Entry 8KG8 (electron microscopy, 4.23 A resolution (low resolution: residue-level contacts below are approximate; hydrogen-bond / salt-bridge calls are withheld)); this record covers chains 3 and 7 of the 18 polymer chains in the assembly.

== Chain 3 ==
Protein: DNA replication licensing factor MCM3
From: Saccharomyces cerevisiae S288C
Notes: EC 3.6.4.12
Reference sequence: P24279 (MCM3_YEAST); residues 1-971 here = UniProt positions 1-971
Amino-acid sequence (971 residues; each row starts with the number of its first residue):
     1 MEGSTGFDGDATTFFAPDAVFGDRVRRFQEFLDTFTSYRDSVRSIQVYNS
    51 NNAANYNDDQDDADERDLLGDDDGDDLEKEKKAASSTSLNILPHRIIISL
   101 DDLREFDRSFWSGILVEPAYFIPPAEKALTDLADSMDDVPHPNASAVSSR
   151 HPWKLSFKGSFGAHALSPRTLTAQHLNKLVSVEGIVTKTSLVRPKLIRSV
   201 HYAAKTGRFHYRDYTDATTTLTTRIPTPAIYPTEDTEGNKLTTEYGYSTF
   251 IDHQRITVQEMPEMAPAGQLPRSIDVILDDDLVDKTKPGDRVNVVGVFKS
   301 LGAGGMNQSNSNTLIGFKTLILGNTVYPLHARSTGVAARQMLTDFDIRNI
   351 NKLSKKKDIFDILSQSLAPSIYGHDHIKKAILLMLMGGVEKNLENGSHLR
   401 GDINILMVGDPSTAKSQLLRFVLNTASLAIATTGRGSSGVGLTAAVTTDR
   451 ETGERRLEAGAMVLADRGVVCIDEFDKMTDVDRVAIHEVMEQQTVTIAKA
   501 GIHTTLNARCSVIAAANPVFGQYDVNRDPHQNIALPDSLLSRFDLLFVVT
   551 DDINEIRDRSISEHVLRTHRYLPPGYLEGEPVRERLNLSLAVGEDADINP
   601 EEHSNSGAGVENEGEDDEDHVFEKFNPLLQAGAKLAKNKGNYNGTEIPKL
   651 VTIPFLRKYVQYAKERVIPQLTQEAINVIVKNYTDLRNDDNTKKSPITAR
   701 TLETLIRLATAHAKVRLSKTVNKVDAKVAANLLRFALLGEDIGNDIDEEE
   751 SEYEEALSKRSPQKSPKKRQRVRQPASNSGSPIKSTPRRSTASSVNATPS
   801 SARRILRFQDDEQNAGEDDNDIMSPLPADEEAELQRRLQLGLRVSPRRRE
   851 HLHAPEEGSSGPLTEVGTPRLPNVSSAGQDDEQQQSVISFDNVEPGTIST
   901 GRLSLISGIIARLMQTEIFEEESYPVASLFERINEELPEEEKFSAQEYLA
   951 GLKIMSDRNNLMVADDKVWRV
Unresolved in the structure: 1-17, 56-85, 596-644, 742-971
Small-molecule neighbours:
  - ADP (adenosine-5'-diphosphate): Ser-370, Ile-371, Tyr-372, His-374, Asp-410, Pro-411, Ser-412, Thr-413, Ala-414, Lys-415, Ser-416, Gln-417, Ile-561, Val-565
  - ATP-gamma-S (AGS; phosphothiophosphoric acid-adenylate ester): Ser-538, Arg-542, Ala-699, Arg-700, Glu-703
UniProt features mapped onto this chain:
  - motif: Ser-541 to Asp-544 (Arginine finger)
  - binding site (ATP): Gly-409 to Ser-416
  - modified residue: Ser-761 (Phosphoserine), Ser-777 (Phosphoserine), Ser-781 (Phosphoserine), Thr-868 (Phosphothreonine)
  - mutagenesis: Lys-415 (K415A: No effect on MCM2-7 complex helicase activity. Loss of MCM2-7 complex helicase activity; when associated with MCM5 A-422. Reduces MCM2-7 complex helicase activity ...)

== Chain 7 ==
Protein: DNA replication licensing factor MCM7
From: Saccharomyces cerevisiae S288C
Notes: EC 3.6.4.12
Reference sequence: P38132 (MCM7_YEAST); residue numbers follow UniProt; this construct covers 1-845
Amino-acid sequence (845 residues; row label = number of the first residue in the row):
     1 MSAALPSIQLPVDYNNLFNEITDFLVTFKQDTLSSDATRNENEDENLDAE
    51 NIEQHLLEKGPKYMAMLQKVANRELNSVIIDLDDILQYQNEKFLQGTQAD
   101 DLVSAIQQNANHFTELFCRAIDNNMPLPTKEIDYKDDVLDVILNQRRLRN
   151 ERMLSDRTNEIRSENLMDTTMDPPSSMNDALREVVEDETELFPPNLTRRY
   201 FLYFKPLSQNCARRYRKKAISSKPLSVRQIKGDFLGQLITVRGIITRVSD
   251 VKPAVEVIAYTCDQCGYEVFQEVNSRTFTPLSECTSEECSQNQTKGQLFM
   301 STRASKFSAFQECKIQELSQQVPVGHIPRSLNIHVNGTLVRSLSPGDIVD
   351 VTGIFLPAPYTGFKALKAGLLTETYLEAQFVRQHKKKFASFSLTSDVEER
   401 VMELITSGDVYNRLAKSIAPEIYGNLDVKKALLLLLVGGVDKRVGDGMKI
   451 RGDINVCLMGDPGVAKSQLLKAICKISPRGVYTTGKGSSGVGLTAAVMKD
   501 PVTDEMILEGGALVLADNGICCIDEFDKMDESDRTAIHEVMEQQTISISK
   551 AGINTTLNARTSILAAANPLYGRYNPRLSPLDNINLPAALLSRFDILFLM
   601 LDIPSRDDDEKLAEHVTYVHMHNKQPDLDFTPVEPSKMREYIAYAKTKRP
   651 VMSEAVNDYVVQAYIRLRQDSKREMDSKFSFGQATPRTLLGIIRLSQALA
   701 KLRLADMVDIDDVEEALRLVRVSKESLYQETNKSKEDESPTTKIFTIIKK
   751 MLQETGKNTLSYENIVKTVRLRGFTMLQLSNCIQEYSYLNVWHLINEGNT
   801 LKFVDDGTMDTDQEDSLVSTPKLAPQTTASANVSAQDSDIDLQDA
Unresolved in the structure: 1-3, 32-58, 158-189, 386-394, 446-449, 488-493, 676-677, 731-845
Metal / ion sites: Zn2+: Cys-262, Cys-284, Cys-289; Mg2+: Ser-467 (together with ATP-gamma-S)
Small-molecule neighbours: ATP-gamma-S (AGS; phosphothiophosphoric acid-adenylate ester): Glu-421, Ile-422, Tyr-423, Asp-461, Pro-462, Gly-463, Val-464, Ala-465, Lys-466, Ser-467, Gln-468, Asp-524, Glu-525, Ala-566, Asn-568, Leu-612
UniProt features mapped onto this chain:
  - motif: Ser-592 to Asp-595 (Arginine finger)
  - binding site (ATP): Tyr-423, Gly-463, Ala-465, Lys-466, Ser-467, Asn-568, Arg-593, Arg-687
  - modified residue: Thr-811 (Phosphothreonine), Ser-819 (Phosphoserine), Ser-838 (Phosphoserine)
  - mutagenesis: Lys-466 (K466A: Loss of MCM2-7 complex helicase activity)

== Interface between chain 3 and chain 7 ==
Contacting residue pairs - 111 pairs, chain 3 then chain 7:
  Asn-52(3) with Lys-217(7)
  Ala-53(3) with Arg-216(7)
  Ala-54(3) with Arg-216(7)
  Asn-55(3) with Arg-213(7); Arg-216(7); Lys-217(7)
  Ser-86(3) with Tyr-215(7); Lys-217(7); Lys-223(7)
  Thr-87(3) with Lys-223(7)
  Ser-88(3) with Lys-217(7); Lys-223(7)
  Leu-89(3) with Lys-217(7); Ile-220(7); Lys-223(7); Leu-225(7); Gln-229(7)
  Ala-144(3) with Leu-10(7); Pro-11(7)
  Val-147(3) with Ile-8(7); Gln-9(7)
  Ser-148(3) with Ile-8(7); Leu-10(7)
  Arg-193(3) with Leu-371(7); Thr-372(7); Glu-373(7)
  Pro-194(3) with Gly-232(7); Thr-372(7); Thr-374(7)
  Lys-195(3) with Leu-370(7); Leu-371(7)
  Leu-196(3) with Leu-370(7)
  Tyr-202(3) with Tyr-14(7)
  Phe-209(3) with Ser-7(7); Ile-8(7); Leu-10(7); Val-12(7)
  His-210(3) with Pro-6(7); Ser-7(7)
  Tyr-211(3) with Pro-6(7); Ser-7(7); Ile-8(7)
  Tyr-214(3) with Leu-370(7)
  Asp-216(3) with Leu-370(7)
  Ala-229(3) with Leu-370(7)
  Pro-232(3) with Leu-5(7)
  Leu-241(3) with Leu-5(7)
  Glu-244(3) with Tyr-14(7); Asn-109(7); His-112(7)
  Tyr-245(3) with Gln-108(7); Asn-109(7); Gly-236(7); Leu-356(7); Pro-357(7)
  Gly-246(3) with Gln-108(7); Leu-235(7); Gly-236(7)
  Tyr-247(3) with Val-12(7); Tyr-14(7); Gln-108(7)
  Phe-250(3) with Gly-232(7); Leu-235(7)
  Asp-252(3) with Lys-231(7); Gly-232(7)
  His-253(3) with Leu-371(7)
  Asp-284(3) with Arg-329(7)
  Lys-287(3) with His-326(7)
  Lys-391(3) with Asn-623(7)
  Leu-393(3) with Val-619(7); Asn-623(7)
  Asn-395(3) with Lys-475(7)
  Leu-399(3) with His-620(7)
  Glu-451(3) with Leu-371(7)
  Thr-452(3) with Tyr-360(7); Glu-373(7)
  Leu-457(3) with Ile-327(7)
  Glu-458(3) with Ile-327(7)
  Ala-459(3) with Ile-327(7)
  Val-463(3) with Gly-325(7)
  Asp-466(3) with Val-324(7); Gly-325(7)
  Arg-467(3) with Val-324(7)
  Val-484(3) with Lys-486(7)
  Gly-501(3) with Arg-247(7); Asp-500(7)
  His-503(3) with Gln-316(7)
  Thr-504(3) with Gln-316(7)
  Leu-506(3) with Pro-328(7)
  Asn-507(3) with Ser-319(7)
  Arg-509(3) with Val-324(7)
  Leu-671(3) with Met-621(7)
  Ile-676(3) with Thr-617(7); Met-621(7)
  Val-680(3) with Ala-613(7); Thr-617(7)
  Tyr-683(3) with Ala-613(7)
  Thr-684(3) with Glu-610(7)
  Asp-685(3) with Arg-606(7)
  Arg-687(3) with Asp-602(7); Pro-604(7); Asp-609(7)
  Asn-688(3) with Pro-604(7); Ser-605(7); Arg-606(7)
  Thr-698(3) with Gly-463(7); Asp-602(7)
  Leu-702(3) with Ala-613(7); Val-616(7)
  Glu-703(3) with His-620(7)
  Ile-706(3) with His-620(7)
Other interface residues (no listed pair), chain 3 (81 interface residues in all): Asn-143, Ser-145, Leu-191, Val-192, Val-200, Arg-208, Thr-215, Thr-227, Glu-234, Thr-236, Arg-455, Leu-464, His-487, Glu-491, His-530, Thr-672, Ala-699
Other interface residues (no listed pair), chain 7 (71 interface residues in all): Ala-105, Asn-111, Arg-228, Asp-233, Thr-246, Gly-369, Pro-462, Tyr-482, Val-502, Asp-524, Glu-525, Tyr-571, Glu-614

== In short ==
Chain 3 and chain 7 form an interface of 81 and 71 residues respectively. ATP-gamma-S is bound between chain 3
and chain 7. Chain 3 binds ADP.
Chain 3 is DNA replication licensing factor MCM3 and chain 7 is DNA replication licensing factor MCM7, both
from Saccharomyces cerevisiae S288C; the structure, Yeast replisome in state II, was determined by electron
microscopy together with 8W7S, 8KG6, 8KG9 and 8W7M from the same study.
